Entry 7UY6 (electron microscopy, 2.90 A resolution); this record covers chains D and E of the 8 polymer chains in the assembly.

# Chain D
Protein: Telomerase holoenzyme Teb1 subunit
From: Tetrahymena thermophila
UniProtKB: D2CVN6 (D2CVN6_TETTH); numbering as in UniProt (aligned over 1-701)
Sequence (701 residues; each row starts with the number of its first residue):
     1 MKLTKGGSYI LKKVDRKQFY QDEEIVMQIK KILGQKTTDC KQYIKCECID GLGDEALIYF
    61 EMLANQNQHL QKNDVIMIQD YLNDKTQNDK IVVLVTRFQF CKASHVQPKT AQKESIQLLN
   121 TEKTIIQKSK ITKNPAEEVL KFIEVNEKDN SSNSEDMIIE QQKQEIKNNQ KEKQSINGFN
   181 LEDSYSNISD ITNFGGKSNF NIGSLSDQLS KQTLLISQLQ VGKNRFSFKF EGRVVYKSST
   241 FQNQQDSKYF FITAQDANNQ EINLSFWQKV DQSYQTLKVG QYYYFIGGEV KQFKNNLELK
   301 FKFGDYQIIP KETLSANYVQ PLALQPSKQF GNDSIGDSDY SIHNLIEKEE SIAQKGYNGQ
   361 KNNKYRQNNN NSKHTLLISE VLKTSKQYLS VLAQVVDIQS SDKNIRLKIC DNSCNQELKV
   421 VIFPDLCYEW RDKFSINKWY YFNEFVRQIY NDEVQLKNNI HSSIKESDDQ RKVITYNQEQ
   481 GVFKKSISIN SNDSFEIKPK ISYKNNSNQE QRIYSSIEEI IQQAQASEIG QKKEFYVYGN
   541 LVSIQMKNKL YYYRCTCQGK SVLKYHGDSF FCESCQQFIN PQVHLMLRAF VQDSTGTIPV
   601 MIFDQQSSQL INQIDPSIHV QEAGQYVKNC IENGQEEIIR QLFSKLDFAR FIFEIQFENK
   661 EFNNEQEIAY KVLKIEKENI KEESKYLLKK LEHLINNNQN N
Disordered / not traced: 1-510, 698-701
Metal / ion sites: Zn2+: C555, C557, C572, C575

# Chain E
Protein: Telomerase holoenzyme Teb2 subunit
From: Tetrahymena thermophila
UniProtKB: A0A0U8TRG9 (A0A0U8TRG9_TETTH); residue numbers follow UniProt; this construct covers 1-269
Sequence (269 residues; numbered 1 to 269; the number before each row is that of its first residue):
     1 MSNRVQGGFD NNSGNNQSAQ KQQAEKIPQI TVPLNCFMIN QIVKAAKENP QAHSGNHYEW
    61 YGAFENAIIT AKFEFLQSIN DSPKIMGKLS DSTGCIEVVI QKSKMSDELP EFVQAYEIEL
   121 QNNGNRHKYV RAMLKMRKNA QIQLLYFSIV NDANEISRHG LDLCLRYLQR KHGIEDFMHM
   181 TNDKAHNNHN ASAQKVHYQI DRNQQPKEQV LELMRQILKH NPNDQIPKSK IIEFFQSQLN
   241 QVQINQILQQ LVSANEIFSV GSDNYLLNV
Disordered / not traced: 1-27, 176-269
Curated features (UniProtKB/Swiss-Prot):
  - DNA-binding region: I69 to I149 (OB)

# Interface between chain D and chain E
Pairs across the interface - 23 pairs, chain D then chain E:
  S594(D) with T31(E); R166(E), hydrogen bond
  T595(D) with Q29(E), hydrogen bond (backbone-side chain); R166(E)
  K645(D) with E111(E)
  D647(D) with Y146(E)
  F648(D) with M133(E), hydrophobic; Y146(E), hydrophobic
  R650(D) with R131(E)
  I680(D) with N154(E); R158(E)
  E683(D) with R158(E), salt bridge
  S684(D) with L161(E)
  L687(D) with R158(E); D162(E); L165(E), hydrophobic
  L688(D) with L161(E), hydrophobic
  K690(D) with L165(E)
  L691(D) with C164(E), hydrophobic; L165(E), hydrophobic; L168(E), hydrophobic
  L694(D) with L168(E), hydrophobic; Q169(E)
Interface residues without a listed pair, chain D (17 interface residues in all): E518, G596, I695
Interface residues without a listed pair, chain E (18 interface residues in all): D152, E155, S157

# Summary
The interface between chain D and chain E involves 17 residues on one side and 18 on the other, with 2
hydrogen bonds and 1 salt bridge. Among the polar pairs are E683(D)-R158(E), S594(D)-R166(E) and
T595(D)-Q29(E). From UniProt: a DNA-binding region on chain E.
Chain D is Telomerase holoenzyme Teb1 subunit and chain E is Telomerase holoenzyme Teb2 subunit, both from
Tetrahymena thermophila; the structure, Tetrahymena telomerase at 2.9 Angstrom resolution, was determined by
electron microscopy together with 7UY5, 7UY7 and 7UY8 from the same study.
